Entry 3ANV (X-ray diffraction, 2.09 A resolution); this record covers chain A.

Chain A:
Name: D-serine dehydratase
Source organism: Gallus gallus
Notes: EC 4.3.1.18
UniProtKB: A9CP13 (A9CP13_CHICK); residue numbers follow UniProt; this construct covers 1-376
Amino-acid sequence (376 residues; each row starts with the number of its first residue):
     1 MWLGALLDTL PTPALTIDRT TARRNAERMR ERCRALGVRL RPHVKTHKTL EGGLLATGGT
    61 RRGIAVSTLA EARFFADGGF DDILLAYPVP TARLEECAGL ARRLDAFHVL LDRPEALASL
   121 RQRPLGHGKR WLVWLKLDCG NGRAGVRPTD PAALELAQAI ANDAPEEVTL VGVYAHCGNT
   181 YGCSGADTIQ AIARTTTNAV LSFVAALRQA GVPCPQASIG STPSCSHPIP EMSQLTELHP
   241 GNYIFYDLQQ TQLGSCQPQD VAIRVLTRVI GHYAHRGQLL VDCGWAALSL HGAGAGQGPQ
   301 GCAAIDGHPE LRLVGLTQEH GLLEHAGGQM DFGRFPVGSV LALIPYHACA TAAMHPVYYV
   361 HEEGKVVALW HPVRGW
Not modelled in the structure: 1, 296-297
Metal / ion sites: Zn2+: His-347, Cys-349
Residues lining bound ligands:
  - 3-amino-D-alanine (2RA): Lys-45, Arg-143, His-176, Trp-285, Thr-317, Gln-318, His-320, His-347
  - 3-amino-D-alanine / pyridoxal phosphate: His-43, Lys-45, Ala-86, Arg-143, Tyr-174, His-176, Tyr-181, Gly-220, Ser-221, Thr-222, Pro-223, His-239, Pro-240, Gly-241, Asn-242, Trp-285, Thr-317, Gln-318, His-320, His-347
  - pyridoxal phosphate (PLP): His-43, Lys-45, Ala-86, Arg-143, Tyr-174, His-176, Tyr-181, Gly-220, Ser-221, Thr-222, Pro-223, His-239, Pro-240, Gly-241, Asn-242
From the paper describing this entry:
  - catalytic residues: Lys-45 (proposed by the authors, not directly observed)

Summary:
Bound to chain A: pyridoxal phosphate, 3-amino-D-alanine and 3-amino-D-alanine / pyridoxal phosphate. His-347
and Cys-349 form the Zn2+ site. From the paper: the catalytic residue Lys-45.
Chain A is D-serine dehydratase (Gallus gallus); the structure, Crystal structure of D-serine dehydratase from
chicken kidney (2,3-DAP complex), was determined by X-ray diffraction, deposited together with 3ANU, 3AWN and
3AWO.
